PDB entry 9G5K | electron microscopy, 2.87 A resolution | chains B and A

Chain B:
Name: Nanobody 3.3
From: Lama glama
Notes: antibody fragment or engineered binder
Chain sequence (136 residues; numbered 1 to 136; the number before each row is that of its first residue):
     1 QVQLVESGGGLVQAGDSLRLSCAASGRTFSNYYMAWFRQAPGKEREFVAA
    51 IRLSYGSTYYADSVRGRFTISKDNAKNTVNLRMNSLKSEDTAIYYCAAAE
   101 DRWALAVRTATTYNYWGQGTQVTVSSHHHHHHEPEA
Disordered / not traced: 128-136
Cystine bridges: Cys22-Cys96

Chain A:
Name: Thiamine transporter 2
From: Homo sapiens
UniProtKB: Q9BZV2 (S19A3_HUMAN); residue numbers follow UniProt; this construct covers 1-496
Chain sequence (535 residues; each row starts with the number of its first residue):
     1 MDCYRTSLSSSWIYPTVILCLFGFFSMMRPSEPFLIPYLSGPDKNLTSAE
    51 ITNEIFPVWTYSYLVLLLPVFVLTDYVRYKPVIILQGISFIITWLLLLFG
   101 QGVKTMQVVEFFYGMVTAAEVAYYAYIYSVVSPEHYQRVSGYCRSVTLAA
   151 YTAGSVLAQLLVSLANMSYFYLNVISLASVSVAFLFSLFLPMPKKSMFFH
   201 AKPSREIKKSSSVNPVLEETHEGEAPGCEEQKPTSEILSTSGKLNKGQLN
   251 SLKPSNVTVDVFVQWFQDLKECYSSKRLFYWSLWWAFATAGFNQVLNYVQ
   301 ILWDYKAPSQDSSIYNGAVEAIATFGGAVAAFAVGYVKVNWDLLGELALV
   351 VFSVVNAGSLFLMHYTANIWACYAGYLIFKSSYMLLITIAVFQIAVNLNV
   401 ERYALVFGINTFIALVIQTIMTVIVVDQRGLNLPVSIQFLVYGSYFAVIA
   451 GIFLMRSMYITYSTKSQKDVQSPAPSENPDVSHPEEESNIIMSTKLLEVL
   501 FQGPSSGWSHPQFEKGGGSGGGSGGSAWSHPQFEK
Disordered / not traced: 1-10, 202-270, 460-535
Covalently attached groups: N-acetylglucosamine (NAG) linked to Asn45
Construct notes: expression tag (497-535)
UniProt features mapped onto this chain:
  - site (Essential for pyridoxine transport): Gln86, Gly87, Ile91, Thr93, Trp94, Ser168, Asn173
  - glycosylation (N-linked (GlcNAc...) asparagine): Asn45, Asn166
  - natural variant: Gly23 (G23V: In BTBGD), Thr422 (T422A: In BTBGD)
  - mutagenesis: Gln86 (Q86H: Significant decrease in pyridoxine transport), Gly87 (G87V: Significant decrease in pyridoxine transport), Ile91 (I91A: Significant decrease in pyridoxine transport), Thr93 (T93S: Significant decrease in pyridoxine transport), Trp94 (W94Y: Significant decrease in pyridoxine transport), Ser168 (S168P: Significant decrease in pyridoxine transport), Asn173 (N173F: Significant decrease in pyridoxine transport)
What the authors report for this chain:
  - contacts within the chain: Ile36-Ile301 (hydrophobic contact), Phe56-Asn297, Pro33-Gln300 (hydrogen bond), Glu320-Lys380 (salt bridge)

Chain B / chain A interface:
Contacting residue pairs - 31 pairs, chain B then chain A:
  Tyr33(B) - Asn432(A)  hydrogen bond
  Arg52(B) - Leu431(A)
  Arg52(B) - Asn432(A)  hydrogen bond (side chain-backbone)
  Tyr55(B) - Pro434(A)  hydrophobic
  Tyr55(B) - Ile437(A)
  Ser57(B) - Ala49(A)
  Thr58(B) - Thr47(A)  hydrogen bond (backbone-side chain)
  Tyr59(B) - Ala49(A)  hydrophobic
  Tyr59(B) - Glu50(A)
  Tyr59(B) - Glu54(A)
  Tyr59(B) - Gln428(A)
  Tyr59(B) - Asn432(A)  hydrogen bond
  Tyr60(B) - Thr47(A)
  Tyr60(B) - Glu50(A)  hydrogen bond (backbone-side chain)
  Asp62(B) - Gly102(A)
  Asp62(B) - Val103(A)  hydrogen bond (side chain-backbone)
  Arg65(B) - Lys44(A)
  Arg65(B) - Asn45(A)  hydrogen bond (side chain-backbone)
  Arg65(B) - Leu46(A)
  Arg65(B) - Glu50(A)  salt bridge
  Arg65(B) - Val103(A)
  Gly66(B) - Asn45(A)
  Trp103(B) - Arg429(A)
  Trp103(B) - Gly430(A)
  Trp103(B) - Leu431(A)  hydrophobic
  Ala104(B) - Arg429(A)
  Ala104(B) - Gly430(A)  hydrogen bond (backbone-backbone)
  Leu105(B) - Gln428(A)
  Val107(B) - Gln428(A)
  Arg108(B) - Glu50(A)  salt bridge
  Arg108(B) - Glu54(A)  salt bridge
Also at the interface, not in a pair above, chain A (18 interface residues in all): Lys104, Ile424

In short:
15 residues of chain B face 18 of chain A across their interface; the contacts include 8 hydrogen bonds and 3
salt bridges. Polar contacts include Arg65(B)-Glu50(A), Arg108(B)-Glu50(A) and Arg108(B)-Glu54(A). Covalently
linked N-acetylglucosamine: at Asn45(A). The paper reports contacts within the chain involving Ile36(A),
Ile301(A) and Asn297(A) among others.
Here chain B is Nanobody 3.3 (Lama glama) and chain A is Thiamine transporter 2 (Homo sapiens). Entry 9G5K
(Cryo-EM structure of apo human SLC19A3 in inward-open state) was determined by electron microscopy together
with 8S4U, 8S5U, 8S5W, 8S5Z, 8S61 and 8S62 from the same study.
